PDB entry 8TR1 | X-ray diffraction, 2.46 A resolution | chains A and B

# Chain A (and B)
Protein: Hypoxanthine-guanine phosphoribosyltransferase
Source organism: Trypanosoma brucei
Notes: chain B of this document is another copy of the same molecule, construct and numbering; everything in this record applies to it too
UniProt: Q07010 (HPRT_TRYBB); residues 4-204 here = UniProt positions 4-204
Chain sequence (201 residues; row label = number of the first residue in the row):
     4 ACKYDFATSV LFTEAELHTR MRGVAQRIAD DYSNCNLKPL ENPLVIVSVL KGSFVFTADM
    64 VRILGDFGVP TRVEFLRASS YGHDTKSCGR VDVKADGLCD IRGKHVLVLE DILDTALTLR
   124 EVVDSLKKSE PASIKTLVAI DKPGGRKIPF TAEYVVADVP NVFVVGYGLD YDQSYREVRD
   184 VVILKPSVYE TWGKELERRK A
Disordered / not traced: 81-101, 203-204 (chain B: 4, 81-100, 198-204)
Residues lining bound ligands: JEI ((3-{(2S,4R)-4-(2-amino-6-oxo-1,6-dihydro-9H-purin-9-yl)-2-[(2-phosphonoethoxy)methyl]pyrrolidin-1-yl}-3-oxopropyl)phosphonic acid): Leu-53, Lys-54, Gly-55, Glu-113, Ile-115, Leu-116, Asp-117, Thr-118, Ala-119, Leu-120, Thr-121, Leu-122, Lys-145, Val-165, Phe-166, Val-167, Val-168, Leu-172, Asp-173, Gln-176, Arg-179
Curated features (UniProtKB/Swiss-Prot):
  - active site: Asp-117 (Proton acceptor)
  - binding site (GMP): Lys-54, Glu-113 to Thr-121, Lys-145, Asp-173
  - binding site (Mg(2+)): Asp-173
From the paper describing this entry:
  - binding site for JEI: Glu-113, Asp-114, Phe-166

# Interface between chain A and chain B
Pairs across the interface - 56 pairs, chain A then chain B:
  Glu-17(A) / Arg-65(B)  salt bridge
  Pro-42(A) / Ser-177(B)
  Pro-42(A) / Tyr-178(B)
  Leu-43(A) / Tyr-174(B)
  Leu-43(A) / Ser-177(B)  hydrogen bond (backbone-side chain)
  Leu-43(A) / Val-191(B)  hydrophobic
  Leu-43(A) / Trp-195(B)
  Glu-44(A) / Trp-195(B)
  Lys-54(A) / Val-76(B)  hydrogen bond (side chain-backbone)
  Lys-54(A) / Glu-77(B)  salt bridge
  Phe-57(A) / Phe-57(B)
  Phe-57(A) / Thr-60(B)
  Phe-57(A) / Ala-61(B)  hydrophobic
  Phe-57(A) / Phe-78(B)  hydrophobic
  Val-58(A) / Arg-65(B)
  Thr-60(A) / Phe-57(B)
  Ala-61(A) / Phe-57(B)  hydrophobic
  Ala-61(A) / Val-58(B)  hydrophobic
  Ala-61(A) / Ala-61(B)  hydrophobic
  Asp-62(A) / Arg-65(B)  salt bridge
  Val-64(A) / Glu-180(B)
  Arg-65(A) / Val-58(B)
  Arg-65(A) / Asp-62(B)  salt bridge
  Arg-65(A) / Arg-65(B)
  Arg-65(A) / Tyr-170(B)
  Arg-65(A) / Glu-180(B)
  Arg-65(A) / Arg-182(B)
  Ile-66(A) / Arg-182(B)
  Asp-69(A) / Arg-182(B)  salt bridge
  Pro-73(A) / Glu-180(B)
  Thr-74(A) / Glu-180(B)  hydrogen bond (backbone-side chain)
  Arg-75(A) / Gln-176(B)
  Val-76(A) / Lys-54(B)  hydrogen bond (backbone-side chain)
  Glu-77(A) / Lys-54(B)  salt bridge
  Phe-78(A) / Lys-54(B)
  Phe-78(A) / Phe-57(B)  hydrophobic
  Phe-78(A) / Arg-80(B)
  Arg-80(A) / Phe-78(B)  hydrogen bond (side chain-backbone)
  Arg-80(A) / Arg-80(B)
  Tyr-170(A) / Arg-65(B)
  Tyr-174(A) / Leu-43(B)
  Asp-175(A) / Leu-43(B)
  Gln-176(A) / Arg-75(B)
  Ser-177(A) / Pro-42(B)
  Ser-177(A) / Leu-43(B)  hydrogen bond (side chain-backbone)
  Tyr-178(A) / Pro-42(B)
  Tyr-178(A) / Leu-43(B)  hydrophobic
  Glu-180(A) / Val-64(B)
  Glu-180(A) / Arg-65(B)
  Glu-180(A) / Pro-73(B)
  Glu-180(A) / Thr-74(B)  hydrogen bond (side chain-backbone)
  Arg-182(A) / Arg-65(B)
  Arg-182(A) / Ile-66(B)
  Arg-182(A) / Asp-69(B)  salt bridge
  Val-191(A) / Leu-43(B)  hydrophobic
  Trp-195(A) / Leu-43(B)
Other interface residues (no listed pair), chain A (34 interface residues in all): Pro-46, Gly-68, Val-72
Other interface residues (no listed pair), chain B (36 interface residues in all): Glu-17, His-21, Glu-44, Pro-46, Gly-68, Val-72, Asp-175, Arg-179

# Summary
Chain A and chain B form an interface of 34 and 36 residues respectively, with 7 hydrogen bonds and 7 salt
bridges. Among the polar pairs are Glu-17(A)/Arg-65(B), Lys-54(A)/Glu-77(B) and Asp-62(A)/Arg-65(B). Ligands
of chain A: compound JEI. From the paper: a binding site for JEI at Glu-113(A), Asp-114(A) and Phe-166(A).
Chain A and chain B are both Hypoxanthine-guanine phosphoribosyltransferase (Trypanosoma brucei); the
structure, Crystal structure of trypanosome brucei hypoxanthine guanine phosphopribosyltransferase in complex
with [2S,4R]-4-Guanin-9-yl-2-(2- phosphonoethoxymethyl)-1-N-(3-phosphonopropionyl)pyrrolidine, was determined
by X-ray diffraction together with 8TPV, 8TPY and 8TS4 from the same study.
